1SR5 - chains A and C of the 3 polymer chains in the assembly; structure by X-ray diffraction, 3.10 A resolution.

# Chain A
Protein: Antithrombin-III
From: Homo sapiens
UniProtKB: P01008 (ANT3_HUMAN); residues 1-432 here correspond to UniProt positions 33-464 (UniProt number = residue number + 32)
Chain sequence (432 residues; numbered 1 to 432; the number before each row is that of its first residue):
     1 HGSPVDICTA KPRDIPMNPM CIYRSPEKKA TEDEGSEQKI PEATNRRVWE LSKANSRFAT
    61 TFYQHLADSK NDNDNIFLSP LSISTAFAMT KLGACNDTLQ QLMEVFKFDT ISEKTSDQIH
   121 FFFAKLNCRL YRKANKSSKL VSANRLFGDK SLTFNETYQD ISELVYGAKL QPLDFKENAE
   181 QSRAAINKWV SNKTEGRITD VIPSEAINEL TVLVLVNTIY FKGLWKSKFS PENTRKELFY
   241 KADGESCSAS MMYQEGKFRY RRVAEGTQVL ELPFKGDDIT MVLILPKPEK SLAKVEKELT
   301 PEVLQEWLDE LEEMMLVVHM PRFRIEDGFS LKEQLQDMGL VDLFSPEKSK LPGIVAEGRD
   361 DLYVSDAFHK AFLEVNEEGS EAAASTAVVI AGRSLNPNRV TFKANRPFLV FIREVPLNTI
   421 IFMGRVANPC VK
Not modelled in the structure: 1-4, 27-37, 355-359, 380-381, 432
Disulfide bonds: Cys8-Cys128, Cys21-Cys95, Cys247-Cys430
Glycans and other covalent adducts: N-acetylglucosamine (NAG) linked to Asn135
Residues lining bound ligands: N-acetylglucosamine (NAG; 2-acetamido-2-deoxy-beta-D-glucopyranose): Asn18, Pro19, Met20, Asn155, Thr157
Curated features (UniProtKB/Swiss-Prot):
  - binding site (heparin): Trp49, Arg129, Arg145
  - site: Arg393, Ser394 (Reactive bond)
  - modified residue: Thr31 (Phosphothreonine), Ser36 (Phosphoserine)
  - glycosylation (N-linked (GlcNAc...) asparagine): Asn96, Asn135, Asn155 (complex), Asn192

# Chain C
Protein: Prothrombin
From: Homo sapiens
Notes: EC 3.4.21.5; fragment: heavy chain (residues 364-622)
UniProtKB: P00734 (THRB_HUMAN); the construct lacks a stretch of the UniProt sequence and is renumbered around it, so the offset changes along the chain: 16-36 = UniProt 364-384; 37-60 = UniProt 386-409; 61-77 = UniProt 419-435; 78-97 = UniProt 437-456; 7 more segments
Chain sequence (259 residues; numbered 16 to 247 plus 31 insertion-coded residues; 4 numbers in that range are skipped by the numbering (no residue carries them; nothing is unmodelled there); the number before each row is that of its first residue; a row labelled like 60A-60I holds insertion residues (60A, then the next letters in order)):
    16 IVEGSDAEIG MSPWQVMLFR K
   36A S
    37 PQELLCGASL ISDRWVLTAA HCLL
60A-60I YPPWDKNFT
    61 ENDLLVRIGK HSRTRYE
   77A R
    78 NIEKISMLEK IYIHPRYNWR
   97A E
    98 NLDRDIALMK LKKPVAFSDY IHPVCLPDRE TA
129A-129C ASL
   130 LQAGYKGRVT GWGNLKE
146A-146H TWTANVGK
   150 GQPSVLQVVN LPIVERPVCK DSTRIRITDN MFCAG
  184A Y
   185 KP
186A-186D DEGK
   187 RGDACEGDSG GPFVMKSP
204A-204B FN
   205 NRWYQMGIVS WGE
   219 GCD
  221A R
   222 DGKYGFYTHV FRLKKWIQKV IDQFGE
Not modelled in the structure: 146A-146H, 245-247
Disulfide bonds: Cys42-Cys58, Cys168-Cys182, Cys191-Cys220
Residues lining bound ligands: 2,3,4,6-tetra-O-sulfonato-glucose (GU4; 2,3,4,6-tetra-O-sulfonato-alpha-D-glucopyranose): Leu130, Ile162, Val163, Arg165, His230
Curated features (UniProtKB/Swiss-Prot):
  - region: Ala183 to Val200 (High affinity receptor-binding region which is also known as the TP508 peptide)
  - active site (Charge relay system): His57, Asp102, Ser195
  - glycosylation: Asn60G (N-linked (GlcNAc...) (complex) asparagine)

# How chain A and chain C interact
Pairs across the interface (43):
  Met315(A) - Trp60D(C)
  Val388(A) - Glu97A(C)
  Val388(A) - Ile174(C)  hydrophobic
  Val389(A) - Tyr60A(C)
  Val389(A) - Trp60D(C)  hydrogen bond (backbone-side chain)
  Ala391(A) - Trp215(C)
  Ala391(A) - Gly216(C)  hydrogen bond (backbone-backbone)
  Gly392(A) - His57(C)
  Gly392(A) - Trp60D(C)
  Gly392(A) - Leu99(C)
  Arg393(A) - His57(C)  hydrogen bond (backbone-side chain)
  Arg393(A) - Asp189(C)  salt bridge
  Arg393(A) - Ala190(C)  hydrogen bond (side chain-backbone)
  Arg393(A) - Cys191(C)
  Arg393(A) - Glu192(C)
  Arg393(A) - Gly193(C)  hydrogen bond (backbone-backbone)
  Arg393(A) - Asp194(C)
  Arg393(A) - Ser195(C)  hydrogen bond (backbone-backbone)
  Arg393(A) - Ser214(C)  hydrogen bond (backbone-backbone)
  Arg393(A) - Trp215(C)
  Arg393(A) - Gly216(C)
  Arg393(A) - Gly219(C)  hydrogen bond (side chain-backbone)
  Arg393(A) - Cys220(C)
  Arg393(A) - Gly226(C)
  Ser394(A) - Cys42(C)
  Ser394(A) - His57(C)  hydrogen bond (backbone-side chain)
  Ser394(A) - Cys58(C)
  Ser394(A) - Trp60D(C)
  Ser394(A) - Lys60F(C)  hydrogen bond
  Ser394(A) - Glu192(C)
  Ser394(A) - Gly193(C)
  Ser394(A) - Ser195(C)
  Leu395(A) - Leu40(C)
  Leu395(A) - Leu41(C)  hydrophobic
  Leu395(A) - Trp60D(C)
  Leu395(A) - Lys60F(C)  hydrogen bond (backbone-side chain)
  Leu395(A) - Glu192(C)
  Asn396(A) - Trp60D(C)
  Pro397(A) - Arg35(C)
  Pro397(A) - Glu39(C)
  Asn398(A) - Trp60D(C)  hydrogen bond (side chain-backbone)
  Asn398(A) - Asp60E(C)
  Arg399(A) - Glu192(C)  salt bridge
Other interface residues (no listed pair), chain A (13 interface residues in all): Lys257
Other interface residues (no listed pair), chain C (30 interface residues in all): Pro60C, Glu217, Tyr228

# In short
13 residues of chain A face 30 of chain C across their interface; the contacts include 12 hydrogen bonds and 2
salt bridges. Polar contacts include Arg393(A)-Asp189(C), Arg399(A)-Glu192(C) and Val389(A)-Trp60D(C). Ligands
of chain A: N-acetylglucosamine. Ligands of chain C: 2,3,4,6-tetra-O-sulfonato-glucose.
Chain A is Antithrombin-III and chain C is Prothrombin, both from Homo sapiens; the structure,
Antithrombin-anhydrothrombin-heparin ternary complex structure, was determined by X-ray diffraction (same
publication as 1RN8, 1RNJ, 1SEH and 1SYL).
